Entry 4V9G (X-ray diffraction, 7.78 A resolution (low resolution: residue-level contacts below are approximate; hydrogen-bond / salt-bridge calls are withheld)); this record covers chains AE and AH of the 64 polymer chains in the assembly.

== Chain AE ==
Molecule: Light-harvesting protein B-875 beta chain
Source organism: Rhodobacter sphaeroides
Reference sequence: Q3J1A3 (LHB1_RHOS4); residues 0-48 here correspond to UniProt positions 1-49 (UniProt number = residue number + 1)
Amino-acid sequence (49 residues; row label = number of the first residue in the row; numbering starts at 0):
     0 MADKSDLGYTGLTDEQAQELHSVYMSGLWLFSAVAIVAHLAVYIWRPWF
Not modelled in the structure: 0
Ligand contacts:
  - bacteriochlorophyll a (BCL), molecule 1: Phe-30, Ala-34, Ala-37, His-38, Ala-40, Val-41, Trp-44
  - bacteriochlorophyll a (BCL), molecule 2: Phe-30, Ala-34, His-38, Val-41
UniProt features mapped onto this chain:
  - binding site (a bacteriochlorophyll): His-20, His-38

== Chain AH ==
Molecule: Reaction center protein H chain
Source organism: Rhodobacter sphaeroides
Reference sequence: P0C0Y7 (RCEH_RHOSH); residue numbers follow UniProt; this construct covers 1-260
Amino-acid sequence (260 residues; row label = number of the first residue in the row):
     1 MVGVTAFGNFDLASLAIYSFWIFLAGLIYYLQTENMREGYPLENEDGTPA
    51 ANQGPFPLPKPKTFILPHGRGTLTVPGPESEDRPIALARTAVSEGFPHAP
   101 TGDPMKDGVGPASWVARRDLPELDGHGHNKIKPMKAAAGFHVSAGKNPIG
   151 LPVRGCDLEIAGKVVDIWVDIPEQMARFLEVELKDGSTRLLPMQMVKVQS
   201 NRVHVNALSSDLFAGIPTIKSPTEVTLLEEDKICGYVAGGLMYAAPKRKS
   251 VVAAMLAEYA
Not modelled in the structure: 1-10

== Interface between chain AE and chain AH ==
Contacting residue pairs - 19 pairs, chain AE then chain AH:
  Ala-1(AE) / Arg-89(AH)
  Asp-2(AE) / Arg-89(AH)
  Lys-3(AE) / Asp-46(AH)
  Lys-3(AE) / Arg-89(AH)
  Lys-3(AE) / Val-92(AH)
  Ser-4(AE) / Asp-46(AH)
  Ser-4(AE) / Gly-47(AH)
  Asp-5(AE) / Gly-47(AH)
  Asp-5(AE) / Thr-48(AH)
  Leu-6(AE) / Thr-48(AH)
  Leu-6(AE) / Pro-49(AH)
  Gly-7(AE) / Thr-48(AH)
  Tyr-8(AE) / Asp-46(AH)
  Tyr-8(AE) / Thr-48(AH)
  Thr-9(AE) / Asp-46(AH)
  Thr-9(AE) / Arg-89(AH)
  Thr-9(AE) / Val-92(AH)
  Thr-9(AE) / Glu-94(AH)
  Glu-14(AE) / Val-92(AH)
Other interface residues (no listed pair), chain AE (11 interface residues in all): Leu-11
Other interface residues (no listed pair), chain AH (9 interface residues in all): Glu-45, Leu-87

== Overview ==
The interface between chain AE and chain AH involves 11 residues on one side and 9 on the other. Bound to
chain AE: bacteriochlorophyll a. Curated annotation (UniProt) lists bacteriochlorophyll-binding residues
His-20(AE) and His-38(AE) on chain AE.
Chain AE is Light-harvesting protein B-875 beta chain and chain AH is Reaction center protein H chain, both
from Rhodobacter sphaeroides; the structure, RC-LH1-PufX dimer complex from Rhodobacter sphaeroides, was
determined by X-ray diffraction.
